5TOI - chains B and C of the 3 polymer chains in the assembly; structure by X-ray diffraction, 2.19 A resolution.

# Chain B (and C)
Molecule: Polymerase cofactor VP35
Organism: Lake Victoria marburgvirus (strain Musoke-80)
Notes: chain C of this document is another copy of the same molecule, construct and numbering; everything in this record applies to it too
UniProt: P35259 (VP35_MABVM); residues 2-72 here correspond to UniProt positions 60-130 (UniProt number = residue number + 58)
Chain sequence (72 residues; row label = number of the first residue in the row):
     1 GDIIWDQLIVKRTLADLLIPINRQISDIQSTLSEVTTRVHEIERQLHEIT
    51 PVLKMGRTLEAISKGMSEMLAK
Disordered / not traced: 71-72
Differences from the reference sequence: expression tag (1)

# How chain B and chain C interact
Contacting residue pairs - 15 pairs, chain B then chain C:
  Leu-14(B) with Leu-14(C), hydrophobic
  Leu-17(B) with Leu-14(C), hydrophobic
  Ile-21(B) with Asn-22(C); Ile-25(C), hydrophobic
  Ile-28(B) with Ile-28(C), hydrophobic; Gln-29(C)
  Thr-31(B) with Leu-32(C)
  Leu-32(B) with Leu-32(C), hydrophobic
  Val-35(B) with Thr-36(C)
  Arg-38(B) with Val-39(C); Glu-43(C), salt bridge
  Val-39(B) with Val-39(C), hydrophobic
  Ile-42(B) with Ile-42(C), hydrophobic; Glu-43(C); Leu-46(C), hydrophobic
Also at the interface, not in a pair above, chain B (16 interface residues in all): Leu-18, Gln-24, Ile-25, Gln-45, Leu-46, Ile-49
Also at the interface, not in a pair above, chain C (18 interface residues in all): Lys-11, Leu-18, Ile-21, Val-35, His-40, Thr-50, Leu-53

# Summary
Chain B and chain C form an interface of 16 and 18 residues respectively, with 1 salt bridge. Its one
salt-bridged contact is Arg-38(B)/Glu-43(C).
Both chains are Polymerase cofactor VP35 (Lake Victoria marburgvirus (strain Musoke-80)). Entry 5TOI (Crystal
Structure of the Marburg Virus VP35 Oligomerization Domain P4222) was determined by X-ray diffraction (same
publication as 5TOH).
